PDB entry 6QXT | electron microscopy, 8.90 A resolution (very low resolution: no residue pairs are listed; an interface is given only as per-side residue counts) | chains G and z of the 54 polymer chains in the assembly

Chain G:
Name: CRISPR-associated protein Csn2
Organism: Streptococcus thermophilus
UniProt: G3ECR4 (CSN2_STRTR); residues 1-219 here = UniProt positions 1-219
Chain sequence (219 residues; each row starts with the number of its first residue):
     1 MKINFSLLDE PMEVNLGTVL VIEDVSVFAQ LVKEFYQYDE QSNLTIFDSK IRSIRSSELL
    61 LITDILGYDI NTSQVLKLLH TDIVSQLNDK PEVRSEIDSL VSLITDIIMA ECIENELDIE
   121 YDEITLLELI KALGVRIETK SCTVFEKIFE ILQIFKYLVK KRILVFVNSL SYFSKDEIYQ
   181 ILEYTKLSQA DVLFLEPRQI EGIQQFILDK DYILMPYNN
Not modelled in the structure: 219
Ion coordination: Ca2+ site 1: E123 (shared with 1 residue of chain F); Ca2+ site 2: A132 (shared with 1 residue of chain F)
Curated features (UniProtKB/Swiss-Prot):
  - binding site (Ca(2+)): E138, E150

Chain z:
Name: CRISPR-associated endonuclease Cas1
Organism: Streptococcus thermophilus
Notes: EC 3.1.-.-; engineered mutation(s): C-terminal Strep tag
UniProt: G3ECR2 (CAS1_STRTR); residues 1-289 here = UniProt positions 1-289
Chain sequence (302 residues; row label = number of the first residue in the row):
     1 MAGWRTVVVN IHSKLSYKNN HLIFRNSYKT EMIHLSEIDI LLLETTDIVL TTMLVKRLVD
    61 ENILVIFCDD KRLPTAFLTP YYARHDSSLQ IARQIAWKEN VKCEVWTAII AQKILNQSYY
   121 LGECSFFEKS QSIMELYHGL ERFDPSNREG HSARIYFNTL FGNDFTRESD NDINAALDYG
   181 YTLLLSMFAR EVVVCGCMTQ IGLKHANQFN QFNLASDIME PFRPIIDRIV YQNRHNNFVK
   241 IKKELFSIFS ETYLYNGKEM YLSNIVSDYT KKVIKALNQL GEEIPEFRIL ESGWSHPQFE
   301 KA
Not modelled in the structure: 1-2, 290-302
Sequence notes: expression tag (290-302)
Curated features (UniProtKB/Swiss-Prot):
  - binding site (Mn(2+)): E149, H205, E220

Chain G / chain z interface:
At this resolution (9 A) residue pairs are not listed: 4 residues of chain G and 4 of chain z lie at the interface.

Summary:
Chain G and chain z each contribute 4 residues to their interface. Curated annotation (UniProt) lists
Ca2+-binding residues E138(G) and E150(G) on chain G; 3 Mn2+-binding residues on chain z.
Here chain G is CRISPR-associated protein Csn2 and chain z is CRISPR-associated endonuclease Cas1, both from
Streptococcus thermophilus. Entry 6QXT (Cas1-Cas2-Csn2-DNA dimer complex from the Type II-A CRISPR-Cas system)
was determined by electron microscopy together with 6QXF and 6QY3 from the same study.
